Entry 4Y16 (X-ray diffraction, 2.60 A resolution); this record covers chains C and D of the 4 polymer chains in the assembly.

[Chain C]
Name: Chimeric TCR Valpha14/Jalpha18 chain (mouse variable domain, human constant domain)
Source organism: Mus musculus, Homo sapiens
Sequence (209 residues; each row starts with the number of its first residue; numbers below 1 keep their minus sign (Met-1 is residue -1)):
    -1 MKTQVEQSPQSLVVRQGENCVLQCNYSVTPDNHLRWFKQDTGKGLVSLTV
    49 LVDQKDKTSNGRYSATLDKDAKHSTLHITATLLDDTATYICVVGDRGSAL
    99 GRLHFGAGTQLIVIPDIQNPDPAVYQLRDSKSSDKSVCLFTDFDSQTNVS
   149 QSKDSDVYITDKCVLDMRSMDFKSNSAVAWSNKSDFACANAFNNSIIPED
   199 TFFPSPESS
Not modelled in the structure: -1 to 0, 182, 204-207
Disulfides: Cys22-Cys89, Cys136-Cys186

[Chain D]
Name: Chimeric TCR Vbeta8.2 chain (mouse variable domain, human constant domain)
Source organism: Mus musculus, Homo sapiens
Sequence (241 residues; each row starts with the number of its first residue; numbering starts at 0):
     0 MEAAVTQSPRNKVAVTGGKVTLSCNQTNNHNNMYWYRQDTGHGLRLIHYS
    50 YGAGSTEKGDIPDGYKASRPSQENFSLILELATPSQTSVYFCASGDEGYT
   100 QYFGPGTRLLVLEDLRNVTPPKVSLFEPSKAEISHTQKATLVCLATGFYP
   150 DHVELSWWVNGKEVHSGVCTDPQPLKEQPALNDSRYSLSSRLRVSATFWQ
   200 NPRNHFRCQVQFYGLSENDEWTQDRAKPVTQIVSAEAWGRA
Not modelled in the structure: 0-1
Disulfides: Cys23-Cys91, Cys142-Cys207

[How chain C and chain D interact]
Disulfides between the chains: Cys161(C)-Cys168(D)
Residue-residue contacts (88):
  His31(C) - Tyr98(D)
  Arg33(C) - Tyr98(D)
  Arg33(C) - Thr99(D)  hydrogen bond
  Phe35(C) - Phe102(D)  hydrophobic
  Gln37(C) - Gln37(D)  hydrogen bond
  Gln37(C) - Phe90(D)
  Gly40(C) - Arg107(D)  hydrogen bond (backbone-side chain)
  Gly42(C) - Phe90(D)
  Gly42(C) - Pro104(D)
  Leu43(C) - Leu43(D)  hydrophobic
  Leu43(C) - Phe102(D)  hydrophobic
  Val50(C) - Tyr98(D)
  Ile88(C) - Gln37(D)
  Arg94(C) - Tyr98(D)
  Gly95(C) - Tyr98(D)
  Ser96(C) - Glu96(D)
  Ser96(C) - Gly97(D)
  Ser96(C) - Tyr98(D)
  Ala97(C) - Asn31(D)
  Ala97(C) - Asp95(D)
  Ala97(C) - Glu96(D)  hydrogen bond (backbone-backbone)
  Ala97(C) - Gly97(D)  hydrogen bond (backbone-backbone)
  Arg100(C) - Tyr48(D)  hydrogen bond
  Arg100(C) - Asp59(D)  salt bridge
  Leu101(C) - Gln100(D)
  Phe103(C) - Tyr35(D)  hydrophobic
  Phe103(C) - Gly42(D)
  Phe103(C) - Leu43(D)
  Phe103(C) - Phe102(D)  hydrophobic
  Gly104(C) - Gly42(D)
  Ala105(C) - Gly40(D)
  Ala105(C) - His41(D)
  Ala105(C) - Gly42(D)
  Asp119(C) - His134(D)  salt bridge
  Tyr123(C) - Ser128(D)
  Tyr123(C) - Glu131(D)
  Tyr123(C) - His134(D)
  Tyr123(C) - Thr135(D)
  Gln124(C) - Ser128(D)
  Leu125(C) - Phe125(D)
  Leu125(C) - Glu126(D)
  Leu125(C) - Thr139(D)
  Leu125(C) - Val141(D)  hydrophobic
  Arg126(C) - Phe125(D)
  Arg126(C) - Glu126(D)  hydrogen bond (backbone-backbone)
  Asp127(C) - Ser123(D)
  Asp127(C) - Leu124(D)
  Asp127(C) - Phe125(D)
  Ser128(C) - Leu124(D)  hydrogen bond (backbone-backbone)
  Ser128(C) - Glu126(D)
  Ser128(C) - Glu235(D)  hydrogen bond (side chain-backbone)
  Ser128(C) - Ala236(D)
  Lys129(C) - Glu235(D)  salt bridge
  Ser134(C) - Phe125(D)
  Val135(C) - Phe125(D)  hydrophobic
  Val135(C) - Leu143(D)  hydrophobic
  Leu137(C) - Thr139(D)
  Thr139(C) - Arg192(D)
  Asp140(C) - Thr135(D)
  Asp140(C) - Arg192(D)  salt bridge
  Tyr156(C) - Glu176(D)  hydrogen bond (side chain-backbone)
  Ile157(C) - Leu174(D)
  Thr158(C) - Asp170(D)
  Thr158(C) - Ser188(D)
  Thr158(C) - Arg190(D)  hydrogen bond
  Cys161(C) - Cys168(D)  disulfide
  Cys161(C) - Thr169(D)
  Cys161(C) - Arg190(D)  hydrogen bond
  Val162(C) - Cys168(D)
  Leu163(C) - Gly166(D)
  Leu163(C) - Val167(D)
  Leu163(C) - Cys168(D)
  Leu163(C) - Arg192(D)
  Asp164(C) - Ser165(D)
  Asp164(C) - Gly166(D)  hydrogen bond (backbone-backbone)
  Met165(C) - Ser165(D)
  Met165(C) - Gly166(D)
  Met165(C) - Arg192(D)
  Met165(C) - Val193(D)
  Met165(C) - Ser194(D)
  Arg166(C) - Ser165(D)  hydrogen bond (backbone-side chain)
  Phe170(C) - Arg192(D)
  Ser172(C) - Arg192(D)  hydrogen bond
  Ser174(C) - Arg190(D)
  Val176(C) - Arg190(D)
  Trp178(C) - Leu143(D)  hydrophobic
  Phe200(C) - His134(D)
  Pro202(C) - Ala130(D)  hydrophobic
Other interface residues (no listed pair), chain C (55 interface residues in all): Asn30, Lys41, Val48, Lys133, Asp159, Ser167, Met168, Ala175
Other interface residues (no listed pair), chain D (52 interface residues in all): Tyr33, Leu45, Tyr50, Pro127, Lys137, Ser186

[Summary]
Chain C and chain D form an interface of 55 and 52 residues respectively; the contacts include 1 disulfide
bond, 15 hydrogen bonds and 4 salt bridges. Polar pairs include Arg100(C)-Asp59(D), Asp119(C)-His134(D) and
Lys129(C)-Glu235(D).
Here chain C is Chimeric TCR Valpha14/Jalpha18 chain (mouse variable domain, human constant domain) and chain
D is Chimeric TCR Vbeta8.2 chain (mouse variable domain, human constant domain), both from Mus musculus, Homo
sapiens. Entry 4Y16 (Crystal structure of the mCD1d/NC-aGC/iNKTCR ternary complex) was determined by X-ray
diffraction.
